PDB entry 8B9P | X-ray diffraction, 2.11 A resolution | chains A and C

# Chain A
Molecule: Processed angiotensin-converting enzyme 2
Organism: Homo sapiens
UniProtKB: Q9BYF1 (ACE2_HUMAN); residues 19-615 here = UniProt positions 19-615
Sequence (609 residues; row label = number of the first residue in the row):
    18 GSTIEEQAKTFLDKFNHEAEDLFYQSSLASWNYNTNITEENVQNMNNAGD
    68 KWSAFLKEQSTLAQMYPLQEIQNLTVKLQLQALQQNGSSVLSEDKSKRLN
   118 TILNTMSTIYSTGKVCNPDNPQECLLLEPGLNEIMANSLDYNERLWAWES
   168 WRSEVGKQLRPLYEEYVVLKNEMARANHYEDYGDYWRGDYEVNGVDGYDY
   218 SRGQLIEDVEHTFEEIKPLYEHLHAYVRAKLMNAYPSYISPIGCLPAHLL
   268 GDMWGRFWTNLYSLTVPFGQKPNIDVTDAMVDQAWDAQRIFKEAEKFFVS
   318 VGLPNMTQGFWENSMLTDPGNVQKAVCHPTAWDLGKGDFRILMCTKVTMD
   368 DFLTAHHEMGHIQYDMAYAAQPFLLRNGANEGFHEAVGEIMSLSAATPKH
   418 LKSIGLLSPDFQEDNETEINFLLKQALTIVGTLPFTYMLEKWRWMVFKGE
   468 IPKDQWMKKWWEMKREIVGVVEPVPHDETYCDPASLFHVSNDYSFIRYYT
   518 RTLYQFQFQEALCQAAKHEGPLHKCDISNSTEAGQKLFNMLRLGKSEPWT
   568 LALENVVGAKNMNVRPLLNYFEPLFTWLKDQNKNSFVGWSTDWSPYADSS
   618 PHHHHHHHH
Unresolved in the structure: 18, 615-626
Construct notes: expression tag (18, 616-626)
Curated features (UniProtKB/Swiss-Prot):
  - region (Interaction with SARS-CoV spike glycoprotein): Asp30 to Tyr41, Met82 to Pro84, Lys353 to Arg357
  - active site: Glu375 (Proton acceptor), His505 (Proton donor)
  - binding site (chloride): Arg169, Trp477, Lys481
  - binding site (substrate): Arg273, His345, Pro346, Tyr515
  - binding site (Zn(2+)): His374, His378, Glu402
  - glycosylation (N-linked (GlcNAc...) asparagine): Asn53, Asn90, Asn103, Asn322, Asn432, Asn546
  - mutagenesis: Ser19 (S19P: Increases slightly the interaction with RBD domain of SARS-CoV-2 spike protein), Gln24 to Lys26 (Slightly inhibits interaction with SARS-CoV spike glycoprotein), Gln24 (Q24T: Increases slightly the interaction with RBD domain of SARS-CoV-2 spike protein), Ala25 (A25V: Increases slightly the interaction with RBD domain of SARS-CoV-2 spike protein), Thr27 (T27Y: Increases slightly the interaction with RBD domain of SARS-CoV-2 spike protein. In sACE2.v2.2; increases interaction with RBD domain of SARS-CoV-2 spike protein ...), Leu29 (L29F: Increases slightly the interaction with RBD domain of SARS-CoV-2 spike protein), Lys31 (K31D: Abolishes interaction with SARS-CoV spike glycoprotein; K31Y: Increases slightly the interaction with RBD domain of SARS-CoV-2 spike protein), Asn33 (N33D: Increases slightly the interaction with RBD domain of SARS-CoV-2 spike protein), His34 (H34A: Increases slightly the interaction with RBD domain of SARS-CoV-2 spike protein), Glu37 (E37A: No effect on interaction with SARS-CoV spike glycoprotein), Asp38 (D38A: No effect on interaction with SARS-CoV spike glycoprotein), Leu39 (L39R: Increases slightly the interaction with RBD domain of SARS-CoV-2 spike protein), 48 further mutagenesis entries in UniProt
Cystine bridges: Cys133-Cys141, Cys344-Cys361, Cys530-Cys542
Ligand contacts: Chemical crosslinker (LFI; 1-[3,5-bis(3-bromanylpropanoyl)-1,3,5-triazinan-1-yl]-3-bromanyl-propan-1-one): Phe40, Ser47, Trp69
From the paper describing this entry:
  - specificity-determining residues: Gly352 (proposed by the authors, not directly observed)

# Chain C
Molecule: Ala-cys-gly-arg-gln-phe-cys-his-thr-leu-met-pro-arg-his-leu-cys-ala-NH2
Sequence (18 residues; numbered 1 to 18; the number before each row is that of its first residue):
     1 ACGRQFCHTLMPRHLCAX
Modified positions: NH2 (amino group) at position 18
Glycans and other covalent adducts: Chemical crosslinker (LFI) linked to Cys2, Cys7, Cys16
Ligand contacts: Chemical crosslinker (LFI; 1-[3,5-bis(3-bromanylpropanoyl)-1,3,5-triazinan-1-yl]-3-bromanyl-propan-1-one): Arg4, Gln5, Phe6, His8, Thr9, Met11, Leu15

# Interface between chain A and chain C
Pairs across the interface (54):
  Phe40(A) with Arg4(C); Gln5(C); Phe6(C), hydrophobic
  Ser44(A) with Phe6(C)
  Ser47(A) with Phe6(C)
  Tyr50(A) with Leu15(C)
  Asn51(A) with Met11(C)
  Met62(A) with Leu15(C)
  Asn63(A) with Leu15(C); Ala17(C)
  Asp67(A) with Ala17(C)
  Trp69(A) with Cys2(C), hydrogen bond (side chain-backbone)
  Leu73(A) with Cys2(C); Gly3(C)
  Asn103(A) with Ala1(C), hydrogen bond (side chain-backbone); Cys2(C), hydrogen bond (side chain-backbone); Gly3(C), hydrogen bond (side chain-backbone)
  Asn121(A) with Arg13(C), hydrogen bond (side chain-backbone); His14(C); Ala17(C)
  Ser124(A) with Pro12(C); Arg13(C), hydrogen bond (side chain-backbone); His14(C), hydrogen bond (side chain-backbone)
  Thr125(A) with His14(C)
  Ser128(A) with His14(C), hydrogen bond
  Pro346(A) with Thr9(C), hydrogen bond (backbone-side chain)
  Thr347(A) with Cys7(C); Thr9(C), hydrogen bond
  Ala348(A) with Cys7(C); His8(C), hydrogen bond (backbone-backbone)
  Trp349(A) with Phe6(C); Cys7(C), hydrophobic
  Asp350(A) with Arg4(C), salt bridge; Phe6(C), hydrogen bond (backbone-backbone)
  His378(A) with His8(C)
  Asp382(A) with His8(C), salt bridge
  Tyr385(A) with His8(C)
  Phe390(A) with Arg4(C)
  Arg393(A) with Arg4(C)
  Asn394(A) with Gly3(C), hydrogen bond (side chain-backbone); Arg4(C)
  His401(A) with His8(C)
  Phe504(A) with Leu10(C); Met11(C); Pro12(C)
  His505(A) with Leu10(C)
  Asn508(A) with Pro12(C); Arg13(C), hydrogen bond (backbone-side chain)
  Asp509(A) with Arg13(C), salt bridge
  Tyr510(A) with Leu10(C), hydrophobic; Met11(C), hydrogen bond (side chain-backbone); Arg13(C)
  Arg514(A) with Leu10(C)
  Tyr515(A) with Leu10(C)
Other interface residues (no listed pair), chain A (39 interface residues in all): Ser43, Leu120, His345, Gly352, Leu391
Other interface residues (no listed pair), chain C (18 interface residues in all): Cys16, NH2_18

# Summary
The interface between chain A and chain C involves 39 residues on one side and 18 on the other; the contacts
include 15 hydrogen bonds and 3 salt bridges. Polar pairs include Asp350(A)-Arg4(C), Asp382(A)-His8(C) and
Asp509(A)-Arg13(C). Ligands of chain A: Chemical crosslinker. Chemical crosslinker is covalently linked to
Cys16(C). The paper reports the specificity determinant Gly352(A).
Here chain A is Processed angiotensin-converting enzyme 2 (Homo sapiens) and chain C is
Ala-cys-gly-arg-gln-phe-cys-his-thr-leu-met-pro-arg-his-leu-cys-ala-NH2. Entry 8B9P (ACE2 in complex with
bicyclic peptide inhibitor) was determined by X-ray diffraction (same publication as 8BFW, 8BN1 and 8BYJ).
